PDB entry 6QME | X-ray diffraction, 1.81 A resolution | chain A

Chain A:
Protein: Kelch-like ECH-associated protein 1
From: Mus musculus
UniProt: Q9Z2X8 (KEAP1_MOUSE); numbering as in UniProt (aligned over 322-624)
Chain sequence (321 residues; row label = number of the first residue in the row):
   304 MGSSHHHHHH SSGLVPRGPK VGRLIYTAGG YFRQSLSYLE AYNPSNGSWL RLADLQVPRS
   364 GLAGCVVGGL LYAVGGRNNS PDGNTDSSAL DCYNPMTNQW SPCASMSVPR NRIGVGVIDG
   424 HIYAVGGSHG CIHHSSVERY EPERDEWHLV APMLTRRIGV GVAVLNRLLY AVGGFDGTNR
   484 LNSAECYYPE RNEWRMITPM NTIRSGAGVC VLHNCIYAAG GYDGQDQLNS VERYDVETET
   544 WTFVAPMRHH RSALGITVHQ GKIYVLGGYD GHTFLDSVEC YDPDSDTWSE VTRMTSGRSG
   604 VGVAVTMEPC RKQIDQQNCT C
Disordered / not traced: 304-323, 614-624
Differences from the reference sequence: initiating methionine (304); expression tag (305-321)
Ligand contacts: J6Q ((3S)-3-(4-chloranyl-3-methyl-phenyl)-3-(1-methylbenzotriazol-5-yl)propanoic acid): Gly-364, Arg-415, Ile-461, Gly-462, Phe-478, Arg-483, Ser-508, Gly-509, Tyr-525, Gln-530, Ser-555, Ala-556, Tyr-572, Gly-603

Overview:
Bound to chain A: compound J6Q.
Chain A is Kelch-like ECH-associated protein 1 (Mus musculus); the structure, Small molecule inhibitor of the
KEAP1-NRF2 protein-protein interaction, was determined by X-ray diffraction together with 6QMC, 6QMD, 6QMJ and
6QMK from the same study.
